3BF1 - chains A and B; structure by X-ray diffraction, 2.30 A resolution.

== Chain A (and B) ==
Name: Type III pantothenate kinase
Organism: Thermotoga maritima
Notes: EC 2.7.1.33; chain B of this document is another copy of the same molecule, construct and numbering; everything in this record applies to it too
UniProt: Q9WZY5 (COAX_THEMA); numbering as in UniProt (aligned over 1-246)
Sequence (249 residues; row label = number of the first residue in the row; numbers below 1 keep their minus sign (Met-2 is residue -2)):
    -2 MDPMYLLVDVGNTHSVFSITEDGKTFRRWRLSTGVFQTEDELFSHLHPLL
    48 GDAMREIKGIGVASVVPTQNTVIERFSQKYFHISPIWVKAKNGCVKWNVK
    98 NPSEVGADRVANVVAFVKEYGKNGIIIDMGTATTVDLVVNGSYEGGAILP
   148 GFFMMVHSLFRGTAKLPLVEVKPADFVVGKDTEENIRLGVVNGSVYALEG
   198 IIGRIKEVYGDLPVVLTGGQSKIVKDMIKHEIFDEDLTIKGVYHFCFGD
Unresolved in the structure: 246
Differences from the reference sequence: expression tag (-2 to 0)
Small-molecule neighbours:
  - ADP (adenosine-5'-diphosphate): Gly8, Asn9, Thr10, His11, Arg27, Met126, Gly127, Thr128, Phe150, Gly216, Gln217
  - pantothenoic acid (PAU), molecule 1: Asn9, Val62, Glu101, Val102, Gly103, Asp105, Arg106, Ala129, Thr131, Ile145
  - pantothenoic acid (PAU), molecule 2: Thr160, Lys162, Leu163, Thr179
Swiss-Prot annotation at these positions:
  - active site: Asp105 (Proton acceptor)
  - binding site (ATP): Asp6 to Val13, Thr128
  - binding site (substrate): Gly103 to Arg106, Thr179
  - binding site (K(+)): Asp125

== Chain A / chain B interface ==
Residue-residue contacts (94; chain A residue first):
  Asn9(A) - Gly159(B)
  Asn9(A) - Thr160(B)
  Asn9(A) - Ala161(B)  hydrogen bond (side chain-backbone)
  Val62(A) - Ala161(B)
  Val62(A) - Lys162(B)
  Asn95(A) - Lys177(B)  hydrogen bond (backbone-side chain)
  Val96(A) - Lys177(B)
  Lys97(A) - Lys177(B)  hydrogen bond (backbone-backbone)
  Lys97(A) - Asp178(B)  salt bridge
  Lys97(A) - Glu181(B)
  Arg106(A) - Asn182(B)
  Thr128(A) - Gly159(B)
  Ala129(A) - Leu156(B)  hydrophobic
  Leu134(A) - Val175(B)  hydrophobic
  Glu141(A) - Val175(B)
  Glu141(A) - Lys177(B)  salt bridge
  Gly142(A) - Gly176(B)
  Gly143(A) - Val175(B)
  Gly143(A) - Gly176(B)  hydrogen bond (backbone-backbone)
  Gly143(A) - Asn182(B)
  Gly143(A) - Leu185(B)
  Ala144(A) - Asn182(B)
  Ala144(A) - Leu185(B)  hydrophobic
  Ile145(A) - Leu156(B)  hydrophobic
  Ile145(A) - Leu163(B)  hydrophobic
  Ile145(A) - Asn182(B)  hydrogen bond (backbone-backbone)
  Ile145(A) - Ile183(B)
  Ile145(A) - Gly186(B)
  Leu146(A) - Leu156(B)
  Leu146(A) - Gly186(B)
  Pro147(A) - Met152(B)  hydrophobic
  Pro147(A) - Ser155(B)
  Pro147(A) - Leu156(B)
  Met151(A) - Ser155(B)
  Met151(A) - Leu156(B)  hydrophobic
  Met152(A) - Pro147(B)  hydrophobic
  Met152(A) - Met152(B)  hydrophobic
  Ser155(A) - Pro147(B)
  Ser155(A) - Met151(B)
  Ser155(A) - Ser155(B)
  Leu156(A) - Ala129(B)  hydrophobic
  Leu156(A) - Ile145(B)  hydrophobic
  Leu156(A) - Leu146(B)
  Leu156(A) - Pro147(B)
  Leu156(A) - Met151(B)  hydrophobic
  Gly159(A) - Asn9(B)
  Gly159(A) - Thr128(B)
  Thr160(A) - Asn9(B)
  Ala161(A) - Asn9(B)  hydrogen bond (backbone-side chain)
  Ala161(A) - Val62(B)
  Ala161(A) - Val63(B)  hydrophobic
  Ala161(A) - Pro64(B)
  Lys162(A) - Val62(B)
  Val174(A) - Arg201(B)
  Val174(A) - Ile202(B)  hydrophobic
  Val174(A) - Val205(B)  hydrophobic
  Val175(A) - Leu134(B)  hydrophobic
  Val175(A) - Glu141(B)
  Val175(A) - Gly143(B)
  Val175(A) - Ile202(B)  hydrophobic
  Gly176(A) - Gly142(B)
  Gly176(A) - Gly143(B)  hydrogen bond (backbone-backbone)
  Lys177(A) - Asn95(B)  hydrogen bond (side chain-backbone)
  Lys177(A) - Val96(B)
  Lys177(A) - Lys97(B)  hydrogen bond (backbone-backbone)
  Lys177(A) - Glu141(B)  salt bridge
  Asp178(A) - Lys97(B)  salt bridge
  Thr179(A) - Glu101(B)
  Asn182(A) - Arg106(B)
  Asn182(A) - Gly143(B)
  Asn182(A) - Ala144(B)
  Asn182(A) - Ile145(B)  hydrogen bond (backbone-backbone)
  Ile183(A) - Ile145(B)
  Leu185(A) - Gly143(B)
  Leu185(A) - Ala144(B)  hydrophobic
  Gly186(A) - Ile145(B)
  Gly186(A) - Leu146(B)
  Val187(A) - Ile145(B)
  Gly190(A) - Ala194(B)
  Tyr193(A) - Tyr193(B)
  Tyr193(A) - Ala194(B)
  Tyr193(A) - Gly197(B)
  Tyr193(A) - Ile198(B)
  Tyr193(A) - Arg201(B)
  Ala194(A) - Gly190(B)
  Ala194(A) - Tyr193(B)  hydrophobic
  Ala194(A) - Ala194(B)
  Gly197(A) - Tyr193(B)
  Ile198(A) - Tyr193(B)
  Arg201(A) - Val174(B)
  Arg201(A) - Tyr193(B)
  Ile202(A) - Val174(B)  hydrophobic
  Ile202(A) - Val175(B)  hydrophobic
  Tyr206(A) - Val174(B)  hydrophobic
Other interface residues (no listed pair), chain A (50 interface residues in all): Val63, Pro64, Asn98, Glu101, Leu163, Glu181, Val205
Other interface residues (no listed pair), chain B (50 interface residues in all): Ser61, Thr179, Val187, Tyr206

== Overview ==
The chain A/chain B interface involves 50 residues from each chain, with 10 hydrogen bonds and 4 salt bridges.
Among the polar pairs are Lys97(A)-Asp178(B), Glu141(A)-Lys177(B) and Asn9(A)-Ala161(B). Ligands of chain A:
ADP and pantothenoic acid.
Both chains are Type III pantothenate kinase (Thermotoga maritima). Entry 3BF1 (Type III pantothenate kinase
from Thermotoga maritima complexed with pantothenate and ADP) was determined by X-ray diffraction.
